PDB entry 8E2X | electron microscopy, 3.30 A resolution | chains A and B of the 4 polymer chains in the assembly

# Chain A
Protein: VP1
Source organism: Human enterovirus 71
UniProtKB: G9I191 (G9I191_HE71); residues 1-297 here correspond to UniProt positions 566-862 (UniProt number = residue number + 565)
Amino-acid sequence (297 residues; numbered 1 to 297; the number before each row is that of its first residue):
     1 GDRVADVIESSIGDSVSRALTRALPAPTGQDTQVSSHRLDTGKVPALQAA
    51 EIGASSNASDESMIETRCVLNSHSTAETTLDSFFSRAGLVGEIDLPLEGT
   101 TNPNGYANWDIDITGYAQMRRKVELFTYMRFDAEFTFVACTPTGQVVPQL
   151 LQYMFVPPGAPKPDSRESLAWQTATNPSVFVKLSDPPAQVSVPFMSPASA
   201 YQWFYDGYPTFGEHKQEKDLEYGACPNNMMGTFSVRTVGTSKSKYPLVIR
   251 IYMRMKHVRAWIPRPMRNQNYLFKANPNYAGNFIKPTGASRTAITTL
Residues lining bound ligands: sphingosine (SPH): Ile111, Asp112, Ile113, Thr114, Phe131, Phe135, Phe137, Phe155, Val190, Val192, Met195, Tyr201, Trp203, Gly223, Cys225, Asn228, Met230, Phe233, Met253, Ala275
From the paper describing this entry:
  - mutagenesis - N102H, M119L: unchanged stability in response to high temperatures
  - mutagenesis - K162E: increased binding to shSCARB2
  - mutagenesis - K162E (4-6 degC): increased stability
  - mutagenesis - K162E: decreased binding to heparan

# Chain B
Protein: VP2
Source organism: Human enterovirus 71
UniProtKB: G9I191 (G9I191_HE71); residues 1-254 here correspond to UniProt positions 70-323 (UniProt number = residue number + 69)
Amino-acid sequence (254 residues; each row starts with the number of its first residue):
     1 SPSAEACGYSDRVAQLTIGNSTITTQEAANIIVGYGEWPSYCSDSDATAV
    51 DKPTRPDVSVNRFYTLDTKLWEKSSKGWYWKFPDVLTETGVFGQNAQFHY
   101 LYRSGFCIHVQCNASKFHQGALLVAVLPEYVIGSVAGGTGTEDTHPPYKQ
   151 TQPGADGFELQHPYVLDAGIPISQLTVCPHQWINLRTNNCATIIVPYINA
   201 LPFDSALNHCNFGLLVVPISPLDYDQGATPVIPITITLAPMCSEFAGLRQ
   251 AVTQ
Unresolved in the structure: 1-9
Differences from the reference sequence: conflict Ser134 (Thr203 in G9I191), Thr144 (Ser213 in G9I191)

# Chain A / chain B interface
Residue-residue contacts - 112 pairs, chain A then chain B:
  Ile12(A) - Tyr41(B)  hydrophobic
  Ile12(A) - Arg55(B)
  Ile12(A) - Asp57(B)
  Gly13(A) - Tyr41(B)
  Asp14(A) - Tyr41(B)
  Ser15(A) - Tyr41(B)
  Ser15(A) - Ser43(B)
  Val16(A) - Ser40(B)  hydrogen bond (backbone-side chain)
  Ser17(A) - Glu37(B)
  Ser17(A) - Ser40(B)
  Arg18(A) - Glu37(B)
  Arg18(A) - Trp38(B)  hydrogen bond (backbone-backbone)
  Ala19(A) - Gly36(B)
  Leu20(A) - Gly36(B)  hydrogen bond (backbone-backbone)
  Leu20(A) - Trp38(B)
  Ala50(A) - Trp182(B)
  Glu51(A) - Gln181(B)
  Glu51(A) - Trp182(B)  hydrogen bond (backbone-backbone)
  Glu51(A) - Asn184(B)
  Glu51(A) - Thr187(B)  hydrogen bond
  Glu51(A) - Asn188(B)
  Ile52(A) - Ala29(B)
  Ile52(A) - Asn30(B)
  Ile52(A) - Ile32(B)
  Ile52(A) - His180(B)
  Ile52(A) - Gln181(B)  hydrogen bond (backbone-side chain)
  Gly53(A) - His180(B)
  Thr127(A) - Glu129(B)
  Tyr128(A) - Glu129(B)  hydrogen bond
  Tyr128(A) - Ile198(B)
  Tyr128(A) - Asn199(B)  hydrogen bond
  Tyr128(A) - Ala200(B)
  Ala198(A) - Leu201(B)  hydrophobic
  Ser199(A) - Ala200(B)  hydrogen bond (backbone-backbone)
  Ala200(A) - Ala200(B)
  Gln202(A) - Glu129(B)
  Phe204(A) - Glu129(B)
  Phe204(A) - Val131(B)  hydrophobic
  Tyr205(A) - Glu129(B)
  Tyr205(A) - Val131(B)
  Tyr205(A) - His209(B)
  Asp206(A) - Lys81(B)  salt bridge
  Asp206(A) - Glu129(B)
  Asp206(A) - Tyr130(B)
  Asp206(A) - Val131(B)
  Asp206(A) - His209(B)
  Asp206(A) - Cys210(B)  hydrogen bond (backbone-backbone)
  Gly207(A) - Asn208(B)
  Tyr208(A) - Thr151(B)
  Tyr208(A) - Asn208(B)  hydrogen bond (backbone-backbone)
  Phe211(A) - Ser205(B)
  Phe211(A) - Asn208(B)
  Phe211(A) - Arg249(B)
  Phe211(A) - Gln254(B)
  Asp219(A) - His145(B)
  Leu220(A) - His145(B)
  Tyr222(A) - Val131(B)
  Tyr222(A) - Ile132(B)  hydrogen bond (side chain-backbone)
  Tyr222(A) - Pro146(B)  hydrophobic
  Tyr222(A) - Thr151(B)  hydrogen bond
  Ile262(A) - Tyr35(B)  hydrophobic
  Ile262(A) - Pro128(B)  hydrophobic
  Ile262(A) - Ile198(B)  hydrophobic
  Arg264(A) - Pro128(B)  hydrogen bond (side chain-backbone)
  Arg264(A) - Glu129(B)  hydrogen bond (side chain-backbone)
  Pro265(A) - Ile170(B)
  Pro265(A) - Pro171(B)
  Pro265(A) - Gln174(B)
  Pro265(A) - Leu175(B)  hydrophobic
  Met266(A) - Pro171(B)
  Met266(A) - Gln174(B)  hydrogen bond (backbone-side chain)
  Arg267(A) - Ala168(B)  hydrogen bond (side chain-backbone)
  Arg267(A) - Gly169(B)
  Asn268(A) - Tyr164(B)
  Asn268(A) - Gly169(B)  hydrogen bond (backbone-backbone)
  Asn268(A) - Ile170(B)
  Asn268(A) - Pro171(B)
  Gln269(A) - Val165(B)
  Gln269(A) - Gly169(B)
  Leu272(A) - Ala136(B)  hydrophobic
  Leu272(A) - Gly140(B)
  Phe273(A) - Gly140(B)
  Phe273(A) - Glu142(B)
  Phe273(A) - Asp143(B)
  Asn276(A) - Asp143(B)  hydrogen bond
  Asn276(A) - Thr144(B)
  Pro277(A) - Val131(B)  hydrophobic
  Pro277(A) - Gly133(B)
  Pro277(A) - Ala168(B)
  Asn278(A) - Gly133(B)
  Asn278(A) - Ser134(B)  hydrogen bond (side chain-backbone)
  Asn278(A) - Thr144(B)  hydrogen bond (side chain-backbone)
  Tyr279(A) - Ser134(B)  hydrogen bond (backbone-backbone)
  Tyr279(A) - Val135(B)
  Tyr279(A) - Ala136(B)
  Tyr279(A) - His162(B)  hydrogen bond
  Tyr279(A) - Val165(B)
  Tyr279(A) - Asp167(B)  hydrogen bond
  Tyr279(A) - Ala168(B)
  Tyr279(A) - Gly169(B)
  Ala280(A) - Val135(B)
  Ala280(A) - Gly138(B)
  Ala280(A) - Thr139(B)
  Gly281(A) - Val135(B)  hydrogen bond (backbone-backbone)
  Gly281(A) - Gly138(B)  hydrogen bond (backbone-backbone)
  Asn282(A) - Gly138(B)  hydrogen bond (backbone-backbone)
  Phe283(A) - Gly138(B)
  Ile284(A) - His162(B)
  Ile284(A) - Val165(B)  hydrophobic
  Pro286(A) - Tyr164(B)
  Thr287(A) - Tyr164(B)  hydrogen bond (backbone-side chain)
  Thr287(A) - Pro171(B)
Also at the interface, not in a pair above, chain A (56 interface residues in all): Ser11, Thr210, Gly212, Glu213, His214, Asn227, Pro263, Lys285
Also at the interface, not in a pair above, chain B (66 interface residues in all): Cys42, Leu127, Tyr148, Gln152, Val177, Cys178, Asp204, Leu207, Val252

# In short
56 residues of chain A and 66 residues of chain B are in contact; the contacts include 28 hydrogen bonds and 1
salt bridge. Among the polar pairs are Asp206(A)-Lys81(B), Val16(A)-Ser40(B) and Glu51(A)-Thr187(B). Ligands
of chain A: sphingosine. The paper reports that K162E of chain A increases binding to shSCARB2; K162E of chain
A increases stability.
Here chain A is VP1 and chain B is VP2, both from Human enterovirus 71. Entry 8E2X (Purification of
Enterovirus A71, strain 4643, WT capsid) was determined by electron microscopy (same publication as 8E2Y,
8E31, 8E38, 8E39, 8E3A, 8E3B and 8E3C).
